PDB entry 5GXI | X-ray diffraction, 1.85 A resolution | chains A and B

# Chain A
Protein: Gem-associated protein 5
Source organism: Homo sapiens
Notes: engineered mutation(s): R682Q
UniProt: Q8TEQ6 (GEMI5_HUMAN); residues 1-739 here = UniProt positions 1-739
Chain sequence (757 residues; row label = number of the first residue in the row; numbers below 1 keep their minus sign (Met-17 is residue -17)):
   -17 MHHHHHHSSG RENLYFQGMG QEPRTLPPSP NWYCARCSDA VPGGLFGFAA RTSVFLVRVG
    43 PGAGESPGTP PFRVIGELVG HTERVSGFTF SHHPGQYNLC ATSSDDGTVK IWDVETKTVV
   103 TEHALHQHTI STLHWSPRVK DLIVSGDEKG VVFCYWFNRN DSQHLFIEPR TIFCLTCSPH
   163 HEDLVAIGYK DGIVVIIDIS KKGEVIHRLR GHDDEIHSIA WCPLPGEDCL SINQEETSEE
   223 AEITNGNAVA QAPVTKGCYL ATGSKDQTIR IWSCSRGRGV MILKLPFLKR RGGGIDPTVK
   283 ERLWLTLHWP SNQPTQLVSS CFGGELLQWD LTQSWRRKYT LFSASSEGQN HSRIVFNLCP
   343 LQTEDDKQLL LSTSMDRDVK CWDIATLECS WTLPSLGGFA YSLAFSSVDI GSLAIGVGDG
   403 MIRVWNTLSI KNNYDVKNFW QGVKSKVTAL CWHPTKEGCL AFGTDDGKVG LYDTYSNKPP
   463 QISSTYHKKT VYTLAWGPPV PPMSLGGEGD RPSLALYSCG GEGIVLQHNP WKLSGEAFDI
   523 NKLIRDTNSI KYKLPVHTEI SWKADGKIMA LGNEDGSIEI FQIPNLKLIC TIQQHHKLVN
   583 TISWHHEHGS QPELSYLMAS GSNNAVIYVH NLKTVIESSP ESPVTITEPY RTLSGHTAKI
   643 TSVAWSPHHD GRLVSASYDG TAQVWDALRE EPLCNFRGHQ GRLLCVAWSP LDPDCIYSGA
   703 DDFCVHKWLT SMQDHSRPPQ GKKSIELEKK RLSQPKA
Not modelled in the structure: -17 to 2, 199, 208-239, 257-259, 274-282, 487-494, 723-739
Disulfides: Cys240-Cys256
Construct notes: expression tag (-17 to 0); variant Gln682 (Arg in Q8TEQ6)
UniProt features mapped onto this chain:
  - region: Asn13 to Tyr15 (Interaction with U4 snRNA)
  - site: Arg33 (Interaction with U4 snRNA), Arg284 (Interaction with U4 snRNA), Arg335 (Interaction with U4 snRNA), Arg359 (Interaction with U4 snRNA), Phe381 (Interaction with U4 snRNA), Trp422 (Interaction with U4 snRNA), Lys426 (Interaction with U4 snRNA), Lys470 (Interaction with U4 snRNA), Tyr474 (Interaction with U4 snRNA and with the 7-methylguanosine cap of RNA molecules), Glu556 (Interaction with U4 snRNA), Lys579 (Interaction with U4 snRNA), Lys641 (Interaction with U4 snRNA and with the 7-methylguanosine cap of RNA molecules), Tyr660 (Interaction with U4 snRNA and with the 7-methylguanosine cap of RNA molecules), Arg684 (Interaction with U4 snRNA and with the 7-methylguanosine cap of RNA molecules)
  - modified residue: Ser48 (Phosphoserine), Thr51 (Phosphothreonine), Ser624 (Phosphoserine)
  - natural variant: Ser73 (S73P: In NEDCAM; uncertain significance), His105 (H105R: In NEDCAM; uncertain significance), His162 (H162R: In NEDCAM; uncertain significance), Asp210 (D210Y: In NEDCAM; uncertain significance), Val611 (V611M: In NEDCAM; uncertain significance), Gln682 (R682Q: this construct carries the variant), Asp704 (D704E: In NEDCAM; uncertain significance)
  - mutagenesis: Trp14 (W14A: Abolishes interaction with U4 snRNA. No effect on interaction with the isolated 7-methylguanosine cap that is normally part of RNA molecules. No effect on interaction with 80S ribosomes), Tyr15 (Y15A: Abolishes interaction with U4 snRNA. No effect on interaction with the isolated 7-methylguanosine cap that is normally part of RNA molecules. No effect on interaction with 80S ribosomes), Arg33 (R33A: Abolishes interaction with U4 snRNA), Glu197 (E197A: Abolishes interaction with U4 snRNA), Lys271 to Arg273 (No effect in interaction with U4 snRNA. No effect on interaction with SMN complex), Trp286 (W286A: Abolishes interaction with U4 snRNA. Abolishes interaction with the 7-methylguanosine cap of RNA molecules. No effect on interaction with SMN complex), His290 (H290A: No effect in interaction with U4 snRNA. No effect on interaction with SMN complex), Arg335 (R335E: Abolishes interaction with U4 snRNA), Arg359 (R359A: Abolishes interaction with U4 snRNA), Phe381 (F381A: Strongly decreases interaction with U4 snRNA. No effect on interaction with the isolated 7-methylguanosine cap that is normally part of RNA molecules. Abolishes interaction with 80S ribosomes ...), Trp422 (W422E: Abolishes interaction with U4 snRNA), Tyr474 (Y474A: Abolishes interaction with the isolated 7-methylguanosine cap that is normally part of RNA molecules), 3 further mutagenesis entries in UniProt
Reported in the primary citation:
  - mutagenesis - Y15A (7.5-fold), E197A (16.8-fold): decreased binding to 118AAUUUUUG125 RNA
  - mutagenesis - W14A, F381A: decreased binding to Sm site RNA
  - mutagenesis - W286A: decreased stability
  - mutagenesis - Y474A: unchanged binding to Sm site RNA
  - mutagenesis - F381A: unchanged binding to m7GpppG cap
  - mutagenesis - F381A/Y474A (Kd > 100 uM): decreased binding to U4 pre-snRNA
  - mutagenesis - Y474A, K641A: decreased binding to U1-tfs

# Chain B
Molecule: 10-nt RNA strand
Sequence (10 nucleotides; row label = number of the first residue in the row):
   118 AAUUUUUGAG
Not modelled in the structure: 118, 124-127

# Chain A / chain B interface
Contacting residue pairs (14; chain A residue first):
  Asn13(A) - U120(B)  base contact
  Asn13(A) - U121(B)  hydrogen bond to the base
  Trp14(A) - U120(B)  stacking on the base
  Tyr15(A) - A119(B)  stacking on the base
  Arg33(A) - U121(B)  hydrogen bond to the sugar
  Arg33(A) - U122(B)  salt bridge to the phosphate
  Arg66(A) - U121(B)  base contact
  Arg359(A) - U120(B)  hydrogen bond to the base
  Gly380(A) - U122(B)  base contact
  Phe381(A) - U122(B)  stacking on the base
  Tyr383(A) - U122(B)  hydrogen bond to the base
  Gly400(A) - U122(B)  base contact
  Lys428(A) - U122(B)  hydrogen bond to the base
  Phe705(A) - U121(B)  sugar contact
Also at the interface, not in a pair above, chain A (13 interface residues in all): Glu197

# Summary
13 residues of chain A face 4 of chain B across their interface; the contacts include 5 hydrogen bonds, 1 salt
bridge and 3 aromatic stacking contacts. Polar pairs include Asn13(A)-U121(B), Arg359(A)-U120(B) and
Tyr383(A)-U122(B). The paper reports that Y15A and E197A of chain A reduce binding to 118AAUUUUUG125 RNA; W14A
and F381A of chain A reduce binding to Sm site RNA; 8 substitutions were tested in all.
Here chain A is Gem-associated protein 5 (Homo sapiens) and chain B is a 10-nt RNA strand. Entry 5GXI
(Structure of the Gemin5 WD40 domain in complex with AAUUUUUGAG) was determined by X-ray diffraction together
with 5GXH, 5TEE, 5TEF and 5THA from the same study.
